Entry 4NDY (X-ray diffraction, 7.00 A resolution (low resolution: residue-level contacts below are approximate; hydrogen-bond / salt-bridge calls are withheld)); this record covers chains I and J of the 6 polymer chains in the assembly.

Chain I (and J):
Molecule: Centromere protein S
From: Homo sapiens
Notes: chain J of this document is another copy of the same molecule, construct and numbering; everything in this record applies to it too
UniProt: Q8N2Z9 (CENPS_HUMAN); residue numbers follow UniProt; this construct covers 14-105
Chain sequence (105 residues; row label = number of the first residue in the row):
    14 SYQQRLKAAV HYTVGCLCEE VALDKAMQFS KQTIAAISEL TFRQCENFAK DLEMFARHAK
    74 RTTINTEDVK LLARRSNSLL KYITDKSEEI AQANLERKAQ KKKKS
Sequence notes: conflict Ala39 (Glu in Q8N2Z9); expression tag (106-118)
Swiss-Prot annotation at these positions:
  - mutagenesis: Lys73 to Arg74 (No effect on CENPX- and FANCM-binding; loss of double-stranded DNA-binding of the MHF heterodimer and of FANCM recruitment to fork DNA decrease in FA core complex activity, as shown by lower levels ...), Arg87 to Arg88 (Partial loss of CENPX- and FANCM-binding decrease in FA core complex activity, as shown by lower levels of FANCD2 monoubiquitination and higher frequency of sister chromatin exchanges ...)
What the authors report for this chain:
  - binding site for the 26-nt DNA strand: Arg18
  - conformationally variable residues (order/disorder transition): Asn107 to Ser118
  - mutagenesis - K73A/K94A/K99A/R110A, K73A/R74A: abolished binding to the 26-nt DNA strand
  - mutagenesis - K73A/K94A/K99A/R110A: unchanged binding to FANCM
  - mutagenesis - K73A/K94A/K99A/R110A: decreased growth in response to mitomycin C (MMC)
  - mutagenesis - K73A/K94A/K99A/R110A: decreased signaling

Interface between chain I and chain J:
Pairs across the interface - 9 pairs, chain I then chain J:
  Asp64(I) - Arg87(J)
  Met67(I) - Leu84(J)
  Phe68(I) - His71(J)
  His71(I) - His71(J)
  His71(I) - Ala72(J)
  Leu84(I) - His71(J)
  Arg87(I) - Met67(J)
  Arg87(I) - Phe68(J)
  Arg88(I) - Asp64(J)

Overview:
The chain I/chain J interface involves 7 residues from each chain. From UniProt: 4 mutagenesis sites on chain
I. From the paper: a binding site for the 26-nt DNA strand at Arg18(I); K73A/K94A/K99A/R110A and K73A/R74A of
chain I abolish binding to the 26-nt DNA strand.
Chain I and chain J are both Centromere protein S (Homo sapiens); the structure, Human MHF1-MHF2 DNA complex,
was determined by X-ray diffraction (same publication as 4NE1, 4NE3, 4NE5 and 4NE6).
